Entry 6W2D (electron microscopy, 4.00 A resolution); this record covers chains N and h of the 21 polymer chains in the assembly.

== Chain N ==
Protein: Major capsid protein
From: Epstein-Barr virus (strain B95-8)
UniProt: P03226 (MCP_EBVB9); residue numbers follow UniProt; this construct covers 1-1381
Sequence (1381 residues; each row starts with the number of its first residue):
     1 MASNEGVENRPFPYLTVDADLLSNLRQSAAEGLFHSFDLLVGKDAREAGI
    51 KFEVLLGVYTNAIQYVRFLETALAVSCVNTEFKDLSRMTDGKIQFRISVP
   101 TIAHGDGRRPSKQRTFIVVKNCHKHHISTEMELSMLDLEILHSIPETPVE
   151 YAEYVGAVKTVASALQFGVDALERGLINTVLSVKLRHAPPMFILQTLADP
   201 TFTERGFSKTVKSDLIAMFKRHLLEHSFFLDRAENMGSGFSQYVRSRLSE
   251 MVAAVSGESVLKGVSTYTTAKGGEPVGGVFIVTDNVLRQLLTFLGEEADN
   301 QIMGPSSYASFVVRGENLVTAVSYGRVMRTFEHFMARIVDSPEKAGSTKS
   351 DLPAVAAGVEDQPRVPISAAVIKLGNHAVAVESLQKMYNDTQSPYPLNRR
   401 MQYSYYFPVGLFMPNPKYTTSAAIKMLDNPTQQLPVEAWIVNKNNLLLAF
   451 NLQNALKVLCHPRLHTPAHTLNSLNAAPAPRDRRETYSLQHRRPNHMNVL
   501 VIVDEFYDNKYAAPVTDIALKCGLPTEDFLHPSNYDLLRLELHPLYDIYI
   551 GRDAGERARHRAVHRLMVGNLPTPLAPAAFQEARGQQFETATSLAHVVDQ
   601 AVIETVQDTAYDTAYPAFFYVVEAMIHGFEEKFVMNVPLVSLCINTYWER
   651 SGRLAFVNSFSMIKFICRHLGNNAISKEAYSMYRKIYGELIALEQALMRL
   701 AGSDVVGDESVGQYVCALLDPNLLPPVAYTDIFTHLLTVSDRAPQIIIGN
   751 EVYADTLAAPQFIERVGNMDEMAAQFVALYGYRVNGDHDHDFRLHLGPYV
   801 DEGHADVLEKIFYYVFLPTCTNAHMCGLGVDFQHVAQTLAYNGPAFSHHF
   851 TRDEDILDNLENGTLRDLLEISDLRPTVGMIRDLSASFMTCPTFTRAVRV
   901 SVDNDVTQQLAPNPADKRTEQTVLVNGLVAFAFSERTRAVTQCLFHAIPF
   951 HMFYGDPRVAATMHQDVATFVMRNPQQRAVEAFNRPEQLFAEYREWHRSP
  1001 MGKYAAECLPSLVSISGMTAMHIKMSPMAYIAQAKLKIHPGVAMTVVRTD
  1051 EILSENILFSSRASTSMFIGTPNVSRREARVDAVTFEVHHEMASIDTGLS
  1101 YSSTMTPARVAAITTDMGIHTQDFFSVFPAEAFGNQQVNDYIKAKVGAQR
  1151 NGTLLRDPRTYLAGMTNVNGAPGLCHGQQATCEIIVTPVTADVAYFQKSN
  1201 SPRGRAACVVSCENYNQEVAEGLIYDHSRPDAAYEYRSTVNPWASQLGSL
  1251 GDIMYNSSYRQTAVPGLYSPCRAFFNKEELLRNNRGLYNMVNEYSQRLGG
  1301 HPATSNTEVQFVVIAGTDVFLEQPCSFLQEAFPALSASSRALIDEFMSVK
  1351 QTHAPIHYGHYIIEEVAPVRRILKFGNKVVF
Not modelled in the structure: 1150-1168

== Chain h ==
Protein: Triplex capsid protein 1
From: Epstein-Barr virus (strain B95-8)
UniProt: P03187 (TRX1_EBVB9); residues 1-364 here = UniProt positions 1-364
Sequence (364 residues; row label = number of the first residue in the row):
     1 MKVQGSVDRRRLQRRIAGLLPPPARRLNISRGSEFTRDVRGLVEEHAQAS
    51 SLSAAAVWRAGLLAPGEVAVAGGGSGGGSFSWSGWRPPVFGDFLIHASSF
   101 NNAEATGTPLFQFKQSDPFSGVDAVFTPLSLFILMNHGRGVAARVEAGGG
   151 LTRMANLLYDSPATLADLVPDFGRLVADRRFHNFITPVGPLVENIKSTYL
   201 NKITTVVHGPVVSKAIPRSTVKVTVPQEAFVDLDAWLSGGAGGGGGVCFV
   251 GGLGLQPCPADARLYVALTYEEAGPRFTFFQSSRGHCQIMNILRIYYSPS
   301 IMHRYAVVQPLHIEELTFGAVACLGTFSATDGWRRSAFNYRGSSLPVVEI
   351 DSFYSNVSDWEVIL
Not modelled in the structure: 137-148, 239-254

== Chain N / chain h interface ==
Residue-residue contacts (41; chain N residue first):
  Y65(N) - R31(h)
  M135(N) - E45(h)
  M135(N) - W85(h)  hydrophobic
  L136(N) - R218(h)
  L136(N) - T220(h)
  L138(N) - V43(h)  hydrophobic
  L138(N) - E44(h)
  L138(N) - E45(h)  hydrogen bond (backbone-backbone)
  E139(N) - E45(h)
  E139(N) - A47(h)
  E139(N) - R218(h)  salt bridge
  L141(N) - R40(h)
  H142(N) - E44(h)  salt bridge
  E146(N) - S51(h)  hydrogen bond
  Y154(N) - R40(h)
  L165(N) - E34(h)
  Q166(N) - E34(h)
  V169(N) - R31(h)
  V169(N) - E34(h)
  P1072(N) - N28(h)
  P1072(N) - I29(h)  hydrogen bond (backbone-backbone)
  N1073(N) - N28(h)  hydrogen bond
  V1074(N) - R26(h)  hydrogen bond (backbone-backbone)
  V1074(N) - L27(h)  hydrogen bond (backbone-backbone)
  V1074(N) - I29(h)  hydrophobic
  V1074(N) - L42(h)  hydrophobic
  S1075(N) - R26(h)
  R1076(N) - L42(h)
  R1076(N) - W82(h)
  R1076(N) - S83(h)
  A1079(N) - S83(h)
  R1080(N) - D261(h)  salt bridge
  R1080(N) - F327(h)
  R1080(N) - S328(h)  hydrogen bond
  V1081(N) - P210(h)  hydrophobic
  V1081(N) - S352(h)
  V1081(N) - F353(h)
  D1082(N) - T220(h)
  D1082(N) - S352(h)
  V1084(N) - E45(h)
  I1314(N) - L255(h)  hydrophobic
Interface residues without a listed pair, chain N (29 interface residues in all): R67, I144, A162, T1071, E1078, F1086
Interface residues without a listed pair, chain h (36 interface residues in all): A24, F35, V39, H46, R59, A71, V211, V212, V221, A260, Y354

== Summary ==
Chain N and chain h form an interface of 29 and 36 residues respectively, with 7 hydrogen bonds and 3 salt
bridges. Polar pairs include E139(N)-R218(h), H142(N)-E44(h) and R1080(N)-D261(h).
Chain N is Major capsid protein and chain h is Triplex capsid protein 1, both from Epstein-Barr virus (strain
B95-8); the structure, Structures of Capsid and Capsid-Associated Tegument Complex inside the Epstein-Barr
Virus, was determined by electron microscopy, deposited together with 6W19 and 6W2E.
